6PCA - chains A and B of the 4 polymer chains in the assembly; structure by X-ray diffraction, 1.81 A resolution.

== Chain A (and B) ==
Protein: Beta-ketoadipyl-CoA thiolase
Organism: Pseudomonas putida (strain ATCC 47054 / DSM 6125 / NCIMB 11950 / KT2440)
Notes: EC 2.3.1.16, 2.3.1.174; chain B of this document is another copy of the same molecule, construct and numbering; everything in this record applies to it too
UniProt: Q88N39 (Q88N39_PSEPK); numbering as in UniProt (aligned over 1-400)
Amino-acid sequence (422 residues; each row starts with the number of its first residue; numbers below 1 keep their minus sign (Met-21 is residue -21)):
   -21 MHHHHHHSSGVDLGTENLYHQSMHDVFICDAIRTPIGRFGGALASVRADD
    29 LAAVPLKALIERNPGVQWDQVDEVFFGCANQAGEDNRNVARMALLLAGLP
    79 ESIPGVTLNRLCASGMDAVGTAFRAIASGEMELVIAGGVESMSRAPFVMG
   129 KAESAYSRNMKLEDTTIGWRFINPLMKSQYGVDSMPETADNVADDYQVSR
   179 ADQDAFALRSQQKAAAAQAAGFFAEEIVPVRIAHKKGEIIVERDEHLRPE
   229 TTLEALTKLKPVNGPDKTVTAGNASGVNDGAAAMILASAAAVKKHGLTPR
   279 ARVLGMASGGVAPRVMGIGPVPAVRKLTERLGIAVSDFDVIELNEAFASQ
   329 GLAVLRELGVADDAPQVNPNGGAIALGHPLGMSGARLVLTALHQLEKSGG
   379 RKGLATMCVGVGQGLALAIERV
Unresolved in the structure: -21 to -1, 212-215 (chain B: -21 to -3)
Sequence notes: initiating methionine (-21); expression tag (-20 to 0)
From the paper describing this entry:
  - catalytic residues: Cys90, Cys386 (proposed by the authors, not directly observed)
  - catalytic residues: His356
  - mutagenesis - H356A: decreased catalytic activity

== Chain A / chain B interface ==
Contacting residue pairs (29; chain A residue first):
  Phe17(A) - Tyr134(B)
  Phe17(A) - Arg136(B)
  Gly18(A) - Tyr134(B)
  Ala22(A) - Tyr134(B)  hydrogen bond (backbone-side chain)
  Ser23(A) - Tyr134(B)
  Ser121(A) - Tyr134(B)
  Arg122(A) - Tyr134(B)  hydrogen bond
  Phe125(A) - Ser135(B)
  Phe125(A) - Arg136(B)
  Phe125(A) - Met138(B)  hydrophobic
  Met127(A) - Leu140(B)  hydrophobic
  Tyr134(A) - Phe17(B)
  Tyr134(A) - Gly18(B)
  Tyr134(A) - Ala22(B)  hydrogen bond (side chain-backbone)
  Tyr134(A) - Ser23(B)
  Tyr134(A) - Ser121(B)
  Tyr134(A) - Arg122(B)
  Ser135(A) - Phe125(B)
  Arg136(A) - Phe17(B)
  Arg136(A) - Phe125(B)
  Arg136(A) - Asp142(B)  salt bridge
  Arg136(A) - Thr144(B)
  Arg136(A) - Ile145(B)
  Met138(A) - Phe125(B)  hydrophobic
  Leu140(A) - Met127(B)  hydrophobic
  Leu140(A) - Leu140(B)  hydrophobic
  Asp142(A) - Arg136(B)  salt bridge
  Thr144(A) - Arg136(B)
  Ile145(A) - Arg136(B)
Also at the interface, not in a pair above, chain A (18 interface residues in all): Asn137, Lys139
Also at the interface, not in a pair above, chain B (18 interface residues in all): Asn137, Lys139

== In short ==
Chain A and chain B each contribute 18 residues to their interface; the contacts include 3 hydrogen bonds and
2 salt bridges. Among the polar pairs are Arg136(A)-Asp142(B), Ala22(A)-Tyr134(B) and Arg122(A)-Tyr134(B). The
paper reports catalytic residues Cys90(A), Cys386(A) and His356(A); H356A of chain A reduces catalytic
activity.
Both chains are Beta-ketoadipyl-CoA thiolase (Pseudomonas putida (strain ATCC 47054 / DSM 6125 / NCIMB 11950 /
KT2440)). Entry 6PCA (Crystal structure of beta-ketoadipyl-CoA thiolase) was determined by X-ray diffraction
together with 6PCB, 6PCC and 6PCD from the same study.
